PDB entry 5FT8 | X-ray diffraction, 2.50 A resolution | chains A and C of the 4 polymer chains in the assembly

Chain A (and C):
Molecule: Cysteine desulfurase CsdA
Source organism: Escherichia coli K-12
Notes: EC 2.8.1.7, 3.13.1.-, 4.4.1.16; chain C of this document is another copy of the same molecule, construct and numbering; everything in this record applies to it too
UniProt: Q46925 (CSDA_ECOLI); numbering as in UniProt (aligned over 1-401)
Sequence (403 residues; row label = number of the first residue in the row; numbers below 1 keep their minus sign (Gly-1 is residue -1)):
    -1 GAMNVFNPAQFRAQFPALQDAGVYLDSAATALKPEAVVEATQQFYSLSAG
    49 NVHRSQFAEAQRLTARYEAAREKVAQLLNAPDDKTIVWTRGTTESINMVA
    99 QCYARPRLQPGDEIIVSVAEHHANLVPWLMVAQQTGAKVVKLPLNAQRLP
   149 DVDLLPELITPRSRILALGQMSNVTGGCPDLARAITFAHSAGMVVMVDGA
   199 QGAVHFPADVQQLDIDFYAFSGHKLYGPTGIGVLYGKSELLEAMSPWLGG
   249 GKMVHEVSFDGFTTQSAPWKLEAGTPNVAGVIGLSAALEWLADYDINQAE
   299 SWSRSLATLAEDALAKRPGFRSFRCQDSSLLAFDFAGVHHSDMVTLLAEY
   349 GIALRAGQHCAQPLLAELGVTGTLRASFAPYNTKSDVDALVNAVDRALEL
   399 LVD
Disordered / not traced: -1 to 0
Differences from the reference sequence: expression tag (-1 to 0)
Modified / non-standard residues: Cys358 (S-mercaptocysteine; CSS)
Covalently attached groups: pyridoxal phosphate (PLP) linked to Lys222
Residues lining bound ligands: pyridoxal phosphate (PLP): Gly89, Thr90, Thr91, His119, Ala121, Met169, Asn171, Asp196, Ala198, Gln199, Ser219, His221
Curated features (UniProtKB/Swiss-Prot):
  - active site: Cys358 (Cysteine persulfide intermediate)
  - modified residue: Lys222 (N6-(pyridoxal phosphate)lysine)

Interface between chain A and chain C:
Residue-residue contacts (131):
  Pro14(A) - Ser44(C)
  Ala15(A) - Ser44(C)  hydrogen bond (backbone-backbone)
  Ala15(A) - Leu45(C)
  Ala15(A) - Ser46(C)
  Gln17(A) - Arg52(C)  hydrogen bond (backbone-side chain)
  Gln17(A) - Ser53(C)
  Asp18(A) - Leu45(C)
  Asp18(A) - Val50(C)
  Asp18(A) - His51(C)  salt bridge
  Asp18(A) - Arg52(C)  hydrogen bond (backbone-backbone)
  Asp18(A) - Ser53(C)  hydrogen bond (side chain-backbone)
  Asp18(A) - Gln54(C)  hydrogen bond (side chain-backbone)
  Ala19(A) - Ser46(C)
  Ala19(A) - Val50(C)
  Gly20(A) - Arg52(C)
  Tyr22(A) - Ser46(C)
  Lys31(A) - Tyr43(C)
  Val36(A) - Gln40(C)
  Val36(A) - Tyr43(C)
  Val36(A) - Ser44(C)
  Thr39(A) - Thr39(C)
  Gln40(A) - Val36(C)
  Gln40(A) - Gln40(C)
  Tyr43(A) - Lys31(C)
  Tyr43(A) - Val36(C)
  Tyr43(A) - Pro226(C)
  Tyr43(A) - Thr227(C)  hydrogen bond (side chain-backbone)
  Ser44(A) - Pro14(C)
  Ser44(A) - Ala15(C)  hydrogen bond (backbone-backbone)
  Ser44(A) - Val36(C)
  Leu45(A) - Ala15(C)
  Leu45(A) - Asp18(C)
  Ser46(A) - Ala15(C)
  Ser46(A) - Ala19(C)
  Ser46(A) - Tyr22(C)
  Asn49(A) - Ala346(C)
  Val50(A) - Asp18(C)
  Val50(A) - Ala19(C)
  Val50(A) - Ala346(C)
  Val50(A) - Gly349(C)
  Val50(A) - Ile350(C)
  Val50(A) - Ala351(C)  hydrophobic
  His51(A) - Asp18(C)  salt bridge
  Arg52(A) - Gln17(C)  hydrogen bond
  Arg52(A) - Asp18(C)  hydrogen bond (backbone-backbone)
  Arg52(A) - Gly20(C)
  Ser53(A) - Asp18(C)  hydrogen bond (backbone-side chain)
  Gln54(A) - Asp18(C)  hydrogen bond (backbone-side chain)
  Arg88(A) - Arg88(C)
  Arg88(A) - Glu92(C)  salt bridge
  Arg88(A) - Ala271(C)
  Thr91(A) - Gly247(C)
  Thr91(A) - Gly272(C)
  Glu92(A) - Arg88(C)  salt bridge
  Glu92(A) - Leu246(C)
  Asn95(A) - Leu246(C)
  Asn95(A) - Gly247(C)  hydrogen bond (side chain-backbone)
  Arg103(A) - Arg103(C)
  Val114(A) - Phe257(C)
  Ser115(A) - Phe257(C)
  His120(A) - Gly248(C)
  His120(A) - Gly249(C)
  His120(A) - Val252(C)
  His120(A) - Val255(C)
  Leu123(A) - Val255(C)  hydrophobic
  Leu123(A) - Phe257(C)  hydrophobic
  Val124(A) - Gly247(C)
  Val124(A) - Gly248(C)
  Pro125(A) - Gly247(C)
  Leu127(A) - Val255(C)  hydrophobic
  Leu127(A) - Ser256(C)
  Leu127(A) - Phe257(C)
  Leu127(A) - Phe260(C)  hydrophobic
  Met128(A) - Pro244(C)
  Met128(A) - Trp245(C)
  Met128(A) - Gly247(C)
  Met128(A) - Phe260(C)  hydrophobic
  Val137(A) - Phe257(C)  hydrophobic
  Lys139(A) - Phe257(C)
  His221(A) - Thr273(C)
  Pro226(A) - Tyr43(C)
  Thr227(A) - Tyr43(C)  hydrogen bond (backbone-side chain)
  Thr227(A) - Asn275(C)  hydrogen bond
  Thr227(A) - Val276(C)
  Thr227(A) - Ala277(C)  hydrogen bond (side chain-backbone)
  Gly228(A) - Asn275(C)  hydrogen bond (backbone-side chain)
  Trp245(A) - Met128(C)
  Trp245(A) - Leu246(C)  hydrophobic
  Leu246(A) - Glu92(C)
  Leu246(A) - Asn95(C)
  Leu246(A) - Trp245(C)  hydrophobic
  Gly247(A) - Thr91(C)
  Gly247(A) - Asn95(C)  hydrogen bond (backbone-side chain)
  Gly247(A) - Val124(C)
  Gly247(A) - Pro125(C)
  Gly247(A) - Met128(C)
  Gly248(A) - His120(C)
  Gly248(A) - Val124(C)
  Gly249(A) - His120(C)
  Gly249(A) - Cys358(C)
  Lys250(A) - Cys358(C)
  His253(A) - Gln360(C)
  Glu254(A) - Gln360(C)
  Val255(A) - Leu123(C)  hydrophobic
  Val255(A) - Leu127(C)  hydrophobic
  Val255(A) - Gln360(C)  hydrogen bond (backbone-side chain)
  Ser256(A) - Leu127(C)
  Phe257(A) - Val114(C)
  Phe257(A) - Ser115(C)
  Phe257(A) - Leu127(C)
  Phe257(A) - Val137(C)  hydrophobic
  Phe257(A) - Lys139(C)
  Phe257(A) - Pro361(C)  hydrophobic
  Phe260(A) - Leu127(C)  hydrophobic
  Phe260(A) - Met128(C)  hydrophobic
  Gly272(A) - Thr91(C)
  Thr273(A) - His221(C)
  Asn275(A) - Thr227(C)  hydrogen bond
  Asn275(A) - Gly228(C)
  Val276(A) - Thr227(C)
  Ala277(A) - Thr227(C)  hydrogen bond (backbone-side chain)
  Ala346(A) - Asn49(C)
  Ala346(A) - Val50(C)
  Gly349(A) - Val50(C)
  Ile350(A) - Val50(C)
  Ala351(A) - Val50(C)
  Cys358(A) - Gly249(C)
  Cys358(A) - Lys250(C)
  Gln360(A) - His253(C)
  Gln360(A) - Glu254(C)
  Gln360(A) - Val255(C)  hydrogen bond (side chain-backbone)
Also at the interface, not in a pair above, chain A (79 interface residues in all): Leu30, Phe42, Ala47, Gly48, Trp86, Thr87, Val116, Ala121, Val138, Pro244, Met251, Val252, Gly259, Ala271, Pro274, Pro361
Also at the interface, not in a pair above, chain C (82 interface residues in all): Thr28, Leu30, Phe42, Gly48, Phe55, Trp86, Thr87, Val116, Ala121, Val138, Met251, Gly259, Pro274, Val342, Leu352

In short:
79 residues of chain A face 82 of chain C across their interface, with 21 hydrogen bonds and 4 salt bridges.
Polar contacts include Asp18(A)-His51(C), Arg88(A)-Glu92(C) and Gln17(A)-Arg52(C). Pyridoxal phosphate is
covalently linked to Lys222(A). Curated annotation (UniProt) lists active-site residue Cys358(A) on chain A.
Both chains are Cysteine desulfurase CsdA (Escherichia coli K-12). Entry 5FT8 (Crystal structure of the
complex between the cysteine desulfurase CsdA and the sulfur-acceptor CsdE in the ...) was determined by X-ray
diffraction together with 5FT4, 5FT5 and 5FT6 from the same study.
